9DEL - chains A and C; structure by X-ray diffraction, 2.50 A resolution.

# Chain A
Name: Ubiquitin carboxyl-terminal hydrolase 7
Organism: Homo sapiens
Notes: EC 3.4.19.12
UniProtKB: Q93009 (UBP7_HUMAN), isoform Q93009-3; residues 208-554 here correspond to UniProt positions 192-538 (UniProt number = residue number - 16)
Chain sequence (368 residues; numbered 187 to 554; the number before each row is that of its first residue):
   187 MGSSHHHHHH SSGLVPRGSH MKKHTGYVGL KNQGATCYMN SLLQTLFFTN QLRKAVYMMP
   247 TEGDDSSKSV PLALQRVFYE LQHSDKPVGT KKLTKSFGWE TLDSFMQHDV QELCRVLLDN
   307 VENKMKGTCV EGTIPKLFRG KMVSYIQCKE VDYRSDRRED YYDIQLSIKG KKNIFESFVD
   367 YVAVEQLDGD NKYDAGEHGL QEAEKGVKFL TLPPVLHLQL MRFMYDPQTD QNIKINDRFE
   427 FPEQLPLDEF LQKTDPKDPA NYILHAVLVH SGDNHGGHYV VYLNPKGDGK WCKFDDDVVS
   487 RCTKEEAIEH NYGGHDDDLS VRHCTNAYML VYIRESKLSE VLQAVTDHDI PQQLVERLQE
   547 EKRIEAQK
Not modelled in the structure: 187-211, 501-509, 552-554
Sequence notes: initiating methionine (187); expression tag (188-207)

# Chain C
Name: Macrocycle peptide  MC03
Chain sequence (15 residues; each row starts with the number of its first residue; numbering starts at 0):
     0 XFYYRGGWYS VNGYC
Modified positions: ACE (acetyl group) at position 0
Covalently attached groups: covalent link ACE_0-C14

# Interface between chain A and chain C
Pairs across the interface - 38 pairs, chain A then chain C:
  Y224(A) - N11(C)
  M292(A) - Y13(C)
  Q293(A) - Y13(C)  hydrogen bond
  D295(A) - V10(C)  hydrogen bond (side chain-backbone)
  D295(A) - N11(C)
  V296(A) - V10(C)  hydrophobic
  V296(A) - N11(C)  hydrogen bond (backbone-side chain)
  Q297(A) - V10(C)
  S353(A) - Y3(C)
  D366(A) - Y3(C)  hydrogen bond
  D366(A) - R4(C)  salt bridge
  Y367(A) - Y3(C)
  Y367(A) - R4(C)
  A369(A) - R4(C)
  E371(A) - R4(C)  salt bridge
  L406(A) - V10(C)
  M407(A) - F1(C)  hydrophobic
  M407(A) - Y3(C)  hydrophobic
  M407(A) - Y8(C)  hydrophobic
  M407(A) - S9(C)
  R408(A) - S9(C)
  F409(A) - Y8(C)
  F409(A) - S9(C)  hydrogen bond (backbone-backbone)
  F409(A) - N11(C)
  F409(A) - G12(C)
  M410(A) - W7(C)
  Y411(A) - W7(C)  hydrogen bond (backbone-backbone)
  Y411(A) - C14(C)  hydrophobic
  N418(A) - S9(C)
  N418(A) - G12(C)
  N418(A) - Y13(C)
  N418(A) - C14(C)
  H461(A) - N11(C)  hydrogen bond (side chain-backbone)
  H461(A) - G12(C)  hydrogen bond (side chain-backbone)
  H461(A) - Y13(C)
  Y465(A) - N11(C)
  Y514(A) - V10(C)  hydrophobic
  Y514(A) - N11(C)
Also at the interface, not in a pair above, chain A (25 interface residues in all): H294, Q351, Q405, N460

# Summary
25 residues of chain A face 11 of chain C across their interface, with 8 hydrogen bonds and 2 salt bridges.
Polar pairs include D366(A)-R4(C), E371(A)-R4(C) and Q293(A)-Y13(C).
Chain A is Ubiquitin carboxyl-terminal hydrolase 7 (Homo sapiens) and chain C is Macrocycle peptide  MC03; the
structure, USP7 in complex with macrocycle MC03, was determined by X-ray diffraction, deposited together with
9DEK, 9DEM, 9DEN, 9DEO and 9DEP.
